Entry 4A4Q (X-ray diffraction, 1.80 A resolution); this record covers chains A and B.

== Chain A ==
Protein: Protease
Source organism: Human immunodeficiency virus
Notes: EC 3.4.23.16
UniProtKB: Q8Q3H0 (Q8Q3H0_9HIV1); residue numbers follow UniProt; this construct covers 1-99
Sequence (99 residues; row label = number of the first residue in the row):
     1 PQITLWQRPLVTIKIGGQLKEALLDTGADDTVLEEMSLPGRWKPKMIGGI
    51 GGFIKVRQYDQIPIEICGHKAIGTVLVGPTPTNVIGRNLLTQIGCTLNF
Construct notes: conflict Pro63 (Leu in Q8Q3H0), Thr82 (Val in Q8Q3H0), Val84 (Ile in Q8Q3H0)
Residues lining bound ligands: UX9 (methyl [(2S)-1-{2-(2-{(3R,4S)-3-benzyl-4-hydroxy-1-[(1S,2R)-2-hydroxy-2,3-dihydro-1H-inden-1-yl]-2-oxopyrrolidin-3-yl}ethyl)-2-[4-(pyridin-4-yl)benzyl]hydrazinyl}-3,3-dimethyl-1-oxobutan-2-yl]carbamate): Arg8, Leu23, Asp25, Gly27, Ala28, Asp29, Asp30, Thr31, Val32, Ile47, Gly48, Gly49, Ile50, Leu76, Pro81, Thr82, Val84
From the paper describing this entry:
  - binding site for UX9: Asp25, Ile50, Pro81
  - catalytic residues: Asp25 (citing earlier work)

== Chain B ==
Protein: Protease
Source organism: Human immunodeficiency virus
Notes: EC 3.4.23.16
UniProtKB: Q8Q3H0 (Q8Q3H0_9HIV1); residues 101-199 here correspond to UniProt positions 1-99 (UniProt number = residue number - 100)
Sequence (99 residues; row label = number of the first residue in the row):
   101 PQITLWQRPLVTIKIGGQLKEALLDTGADDTVLEEMSLPGRWKPKMIGGI
   151 GGFIKVRQYDQIPIEICGHKAIGTVLVGPTPTNVIGRNLLTQIGCTLNF
Construct notes: conflict Pro163 (Leu63 in Q8Q3H0), Thr182 (Val82 in Q8Q3H0), Val184 (Ile84 in Q8Q3H0)
Residues lining bound ligands: UX9 (methyl [(2S)-1-{2-(2-{(3R,4S)-3-benzyl-4-hydroxy-1-[(1S,2R)-2-hydroxy-2,3-dihydro-1H-inden-1-yl]-2-oxopyrrolidin-3-yl}ethyl)-2-[4-(pyridin-4-yl)benzyl]hydrazinyl}-3,3-dimethyl-1-oxobutan-2-yl]carbamate): Leu123, Asp125, Gly127, Ala128, Asp129, Asp130, Val132, Ile147, Gly148, Gly149, Ile150, Phe153, Pro181, Thr182, Val184
From the paper describing this entry:
  - binding site for UX9: Asp125, Ile150, Phe153
  - catalytic residues: Asp125 (citing earlier work)

== How chain A and chain B interact ==
Contacting residue pairs - 97 pairs, chain A then chain B:
  Pro1(A) - Leu197(B)
  Pro1(A) - Asn198(B)
  Pro1(A) - Phe199(B)  hydrogen bond (backbone-backbone)
  Gln2(A) - Thr196(B)
  Gln2(A) - Leu197(B)
  Gln2(A) - Asn198(B)  hydrogen bond
  Ile3(A) - Thr196(B)
  Ile3(A) - Leu197(B)  hydrogen bond (backbone-backbone)
  Leu5(A) - Thr126(B)
  Leu5(A) - Arg187(B)  hydrogen bond (backbone-side chain)
  Leu5(A) - Leu190(B)  hydrophobic
  Leu5(A) - Thr191(B)
  Leu5(A) - Cys195(B)
  Trp6(A) - Arg187(B)  hydrogen bond (backbone-side chain)
  Trp6(A) - Thr191(B)
  Gln7(A) - Arg187(B)
  Arg8(A) - Asp129(B)  salt bridge
  Arg8(A) - Arg187(B)
  Pro9(A) - Thr126(B)
  Pro9(A) - Arg187(B)
  Pro9(A) - Leu197(B)  hydrophobic
  Leu23(A) - Gly127(B)
  Leu24(A) - Thr126(B)  hydrogen bond (backbone-side chain)
  Leu24(A) - Leu197(B)  hydrophobic
  Asp25(A) - Asp125(B)
  Asp25(A) - Thr126(B)
  Asp25(A) - Gly127(B)  hydrogen bond (side chain-backbone)
  Thr26(A) - Leu105(B)
  Thr26(A) - Pro109(B)
  Thr26(A) - Leu124(B)  hydrogen bond (side chain-backbone)
  Thr26(A) - Asp125(B)
  Thr26(A) - Thr126(B)  hydrogen bond (side chain-backbone)
  Thr26(A) - Leu197(B)
  Gly27(A) - Leu123(B)
  Gly27(A) - Asp125(B)  hydrogen bond (backbone-side chain)
  Asp29(A) - Arg108(B)  salt bridge
  Gly49(A) - Pro181(B)
  Ile50(A) - Gly149(B)
  Ile50(A) - Ile150(B)
  Ile50(A) - Gly151(B)  hydrogen bond (backbone-backbone)
  Ile50(A) - Gly152(B)
  Ile50(A) - Ile154(B)  hydrophobic
  Ile50(A) - Thr180(B)
  Ile50(A) - Pro181(B)
  Gly51(A) - Gly151(B)
  Gly51(A) - Gly152(B)
  Gly51(A) - Ile154(B)
  Gly52(A) - Gly151(B)
  Ile54(A) - Ile150(B)  hydrophobic
  Cys67(A) - Phe199(B)  hydrophobic
  His69(A) - Phe199(B)
  Thr80(A) - Ile150(B)
  Pro81(A) - Gly149(B)
  Pro81(A) - Ile150(B)
  Arg87(A) - Leu105(B)  hydrogen bond (side chain-backbone)
  Arg87(A) - Trp106(B)  hydrogen bond (side chain-backbone)
  Arg87(A) - Gln107(B)
  Arg87(A) - Arg108(B)
  Arg87(A) - Pro109(B)
  Leu90(A) - Leu105(B)  hydrophobic
  Thr91(A) - Leu105(B)
  Thr91(A) - Trp106(B)
  Gln92(A) - Trp106(B)
  Ile93(A) - Phe199(B)
  Gly94(A) - Asn198(B)
  Gly94(A) - Phe199(B)
  Cys95(A) - Leu105(B)
  Cys95(A) - Leu197(B)  hydrophobic
  Cys95(A) - Asn198(B)
  Cys95(A) - Phe199(B)  hydrophobic
  Thr96(A) - Gln102(B)
  Thr96(A) - Ile103(B)
  Thr96(A) - Thr196(B)
  Thr96(A) - Leu197(B)
  Thr96(A) - Asn198(B)  hydrogen bond (backbone-backbone)
  Leu97(A) - Pro101(B)
  Leu97(A) - Gln102(B)
  Leu97(A) - Ile103(B)  hydrogen bond (backbone-backbone)
  Leu97(A) - Pro109(B)  hydrophobic
  Leu97(A) - Leu124(B)  hydrophobic
  Leu97(A) - Thr126(B)
  Leu97(A) - Cys195(B)  hydrophobic
  Leu97(A) - Thr196(B)
  Leu97(A) - Leu197(B)  hydrophobic
  Asn98(A) - Pro101(B)
  Asn98(A) - Gln102(B)  hydrogen bond
  Asn98(A) - Gly194(B)
  Asn98(A) - Cys195(B)
  Asn98(A) - Thr196(B)  hydrogen bond (backbone-backbone)
  Asn98(A) - Asn198(B)  hydrogen bond
  Phe99(A) - Pro101(B)  hydrogen bond (backbone-backbone)
  Phe99(A) - Ile103(B)  hydrophobic
  Phe99(A) - Cys167(B)  hydrophobic
  Phe99(A) - His169(B)
  Phe99(A) - Ile193(B)
  Phe99(A) - Gly194(B)
  Phe99(A) - Cys195(B)  hydrophobic
Other interface residues (no listed pair), chain B (36 interface residues in all): Thr104, Val132, Ile147

== In short ==
The interface between chain A and chain B involves 34 residues on one side and 36 on the other, with 19
hydrogen bonds and 2 salt bridges. Among the polar pairs are Arg8(A)-Asp129(B), Asp29(A)-Arg108(B) and
Gln2(A)-Asn198(B). From the paper: catalytic residues Asp25(A) and Asp125(B); a binding site for UX9 at
Asp25(A), Ile50(A) and Asp125(B) among others.
Both chains are Protease (Human immunodeficiency virus). Entry 4A4Q (Stereoselective Synthesis, X-ray
Analysis, and Biological Evaluation of a New Class of Lactam Based HIV-1 Protease ...) was determined by X-ray
diffraction together with 4A6B and 4A6C from the same study.
